6MJA - chains C and D of the 4 polymer chains in the assembly; structure by X-ray diffraction, 2.35 A resolution.

== Chain C ==
Name: T cell receptor alpha variable 11, T cell receptor alpha joining 18, Human nkt tcr alpha chain, CHIMERIC PROTEIN
Source organism: Mus musculus
Reference sequence: chimeric construct of A0A0B4J1J9, K7N5M3: residues 1-92 from A0A0B4J1J9 (A0A0B4J1J9_MOUSE) positions 22-113 (UniProt number = residue number + 21); residues 114-208 from K7N5M3 positions 116-210 (UniProt number = residue number + 2)
Sequence (209 residues; each row starts with the number of its first residue; numbering starts at 0):
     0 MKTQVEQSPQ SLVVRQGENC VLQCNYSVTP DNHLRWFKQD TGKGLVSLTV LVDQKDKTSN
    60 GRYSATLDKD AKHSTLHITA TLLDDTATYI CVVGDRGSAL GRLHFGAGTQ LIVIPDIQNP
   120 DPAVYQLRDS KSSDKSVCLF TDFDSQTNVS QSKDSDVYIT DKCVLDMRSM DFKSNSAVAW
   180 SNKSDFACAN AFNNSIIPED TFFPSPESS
Unresolved in the structure: 0-1, 182-184, 205-208
Cystine bridges: C23-C90, C137-C187
Sequence notes: initiating methionine (0); linker (113)
Bound ions: Na+ near R95 (its only coordinating residue here)
Ligand contacts: JTJ (N-[(2S,3S,4R)-3,4-dihydroxy-1-({4-O-[(4-methylphenyl)methyl]-alpha-D-galactopyranosyl}oxy)octadecan-2-yl]hexacosanamide): P29, N31, V51, K68, D94, R95, G96

== Chain D ==
Name: Beta-chain, T cell receptor chain, T cell receptor beta constant 2, CHIMERIC PROTEIN
Source organism: Mus musculus
Reference sequence: chimeric construct of A2NTY6, A0N8J3, A0A5B9: residues 0-94 from A2NTY6 (A2NTY6_MOUSE) positions 29-123 (UniProt number = residue number + 29); residues 99-130 from A0N8J3 positions 96-127 (UniProt number = residue number - 3); residues 131-240 from A0A5B9 positions 19-128 (UniProt number = residue number - 112)
Sequence (241 residues; row label = number of the first residue in the row; numbering starts at 0):
     0 MEAAVTQSPR NKVAVTGGKV TLSCNQTNNH NNMYWYRQDT GHGLRLIHYS YGAGSTEKGD
    60 IPDGYKASRP SQENFSLILE LATPSQTSVY FCASGDEGYT QYFGPGTRLL VLEDLRNVTP
   120 PKVSLFEPSK AEISHTQKAT LVCLATGFYP DHVELSWWVN GKEVHSGVCT DPQPLKEQPA
   180 LNDSRYSLSS RLRVSATFWQ NPRNHFRCQV QFYGLSENDE WTQDRAKPVT QIVSAEAWGR
   240 A
Unresolved in the structure: 0
Cystine bridges: C23-C91, C142-C207
Sequence notes: linker (95-98, 130); variant C168 (Ser56 in A0A5B9), S186 (Cys74 in A0A5B9)

== Chain C / chain D interface ==
Inter-chain disulfides: C162(C)-C168(D)
Pairs across the interface (100; chain C residue first):
  N31(C) with Y98(D)
  H32(C) with Y98(D)
  R34(C) with Y98(D); T99(D), hydrogen bond
  F36(C) with F102(D), hydrophobic
  Q38(C) with Q37(D), hydrogen bond; F90(D)
  G41(C) with R107(D), hydrogen bond (backbone-side chain)
  K42(C) with F90(D)
  G43(C) with F90(D)
  L44(C) with L43(D), hydrophobic; F102(D), hydrophobic
  V49(C) with Y98(D)
  V51(C) with Y98(D)
  I89(C) with Q37(D)
  R95(C) with Y98(D)
  G96(C) with Y98(D)
  S97(C) with E96(D); G97(D); Y98(D)
  A98(C) with N31(D); Y33(D); D95(D); E96(D), hydrogen bond (backbone-backbone); G97(D), hydrogen bond (backbone-backbone)
  R101(C) with L45(D); Y48(D), hydrogen bond; D59(D), salt bridge
  L102(C) with Y35(D); Q100(D)
  F104(C) with Y35(D), hydrophobic; G42(D); L43(D); F102(D), hydrophobic
  G105(C) with G42(D)
  A106(C) with H41(D); G42(D)
  D120(C) with H134(D), salt bridge
  Y124(C) with S128(D); A130(D); E131(D); H134(D); T135(D)
  Q125(C) with S128(D)
  L126(C) with F125(D); E126(D); T139(D); V141(D), hydrophobic
  R127(C) with F125(D); E126(D), hydrogen bond (backbone-backbone)
  D128(C) with S123(D), hydrogen bond; L124(D); F125(D)
  S129(C) with L124(D), hydrogen bond (backbone-backbone); E126(D); E235(D), hydrogen bond (side chain-backbone)
  K134(C) with F125(D)
  S135(C) with F125(D)
  V136(C) with F125(D), hydrophobic; L143(D), hydrophobic
  L138(C) with T139(D)
  T140(C) with R192(D)
  D141(C) with T135(D); R192(D), salt bridge
  Y157(C) with L174(D), hydrophobic; K175(D); E176(D), hydrogen bond (side chain-backbone)
  I158(C) with L174(D)
  T159(C) with D170(D); S188(D); R190(D), hydrogen bond
  D160(C) with R190(D)
  C162(C) with C168(D), disulfide; T169(D); R190(D)
  V163(C) with C168(D)
  L164(C) with G166(D); V167(D); C168(D), hydrophobic; R192(D)
  D165(C) with S165(D); G166(D), hydrogen bond (backbone-backbone)
  M166(C) with K137(D); S165(D); G166(D); R192(D); V193(D), hydrophobic
  R167(C) with H164(D); S165(D), hydrogen bond (backbone-side chain)
  M169(C) with S194(D)
  F171(C) with K137(D); R192(D)
  S173(C) with R192(D), hydrogen bond
  S175(C) with R190(D), hydrogen bond
  A176(C) with R190(D)
  V177(C) with R190(D)
  W179(C) with L143(D), hydrophobic; S186(D)
  F201(C) with H134(D)
  P203(C) with A130(D), hydrophobic
Other interface residues (no listed pair), chain C (55 interface residues in all): L99, S168
Other interface residues (no listed pair), chain D (55 interface residues in all): G40, Y50, P104, P127, Q177, A236

== In short ==
Chain C and chain D each contribute 55 residues to their interface, with 1 disulfide bond, 16 hydrogen bonds
and 3 salt bridges. Polar contacts include R101(C)-D59(D), D120(C)-H134(D) and D141(C)-R192(D). Bound to chain
C: compound JTJ.
Chain C is T cell receptor alpha variable 11, T cell receptor alpha joining 18, Human nkt tcr alpha chain,
CHIMERIC PROTEIN and chain D is Beta-chain, T cell receptor chain, T cell receptor beta constant 2, CHIMERIC
PROTEIN, both from Mus musculus; the structure, Crystal structure of the mCD1d/xxo (JJ294) /iNKTCR ternary
complex, was determined by X-ray diffraction, deposited together with 6MIV, 6MIY, 6MJ4, 6MJ6, 6MJI, 6MJJ and
6MJQ.
